8R1O - chains A and D of the 9 polymer chains in the assembly; structure by electron microscopy, 3.19 A resolution.

# Chain A
Molecule: Rrp45
From: Thermochaetoides thermophila DSM 1495
UniProt: G0S755 (G0S755_CHATD); residue numbers follow UniProt; this construct covers 1-293
Amino-acid sequence (293 residues; each row starts with the number of its first residue):
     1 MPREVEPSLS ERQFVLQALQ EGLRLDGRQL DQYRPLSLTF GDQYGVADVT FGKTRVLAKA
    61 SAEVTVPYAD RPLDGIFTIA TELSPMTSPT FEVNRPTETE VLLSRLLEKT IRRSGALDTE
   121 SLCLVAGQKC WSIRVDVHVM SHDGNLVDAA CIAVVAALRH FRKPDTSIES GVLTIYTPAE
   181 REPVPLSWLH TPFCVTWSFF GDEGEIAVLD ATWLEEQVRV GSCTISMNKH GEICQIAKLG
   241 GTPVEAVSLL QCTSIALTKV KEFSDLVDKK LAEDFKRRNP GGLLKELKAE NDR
Unresolved in the structure: 1, 281-293

# Chain D
Molecule: Exoribonuclease phosphorolytic domain-containing protein
From: Thermochaetoides thermophila DSM 1495
UniProt: G0SCD1 (G0SCD1_CHATD); numbering as in UniProt (aligned over 1-258)
Amino-acid sequence (258 residues; each row starts with the number of its first residue):
     1 MTTTTATTAP EAALGVLPRA DGSARYSHAG YTVTASVNGP IEAQRRDEHP YEAHVDVIVR
    61 PAAGVGGTRE RHLESILQSS FAQIILVKSF PRSLIQIVLQ VEESPENEYV NTKLVQASLN
   121 FAVMPALFQT AMLALLSAGV PMRATATATA IALASENGAT KTLIDPSPRQ VELAQSVHVF
   181 AFTSQDELLL AESEGDFTIK EWDAAYETAK NICCRPSPTM DGVQMMAIDD DRLVGPDLRH
   241 FIRSTMEAKV ATDLHWKS
Unresolved in the structure: 1-2, 213-235

# Interface between chain A and chain D
Residue-residue contacts (58; chain A residue first):
  Pro-2(A) / Gln-44(D)
  Asp-42(A) / Thr-3(D)
  Asp-42(A) / Glu-103(D)
  Gln-43(A) / Glu-103(D)
  Gln-43(A) / Ser-104(D)  hydrogen bond (side chain-backbone)
  Gln-43(A) / Glu-106(D)
  Lys-53(A) / Pro-18(D)
  Lys-53(A) / Arg-19(D)
  Arg-55(A) / Val-16(D)
  Arg-55(A) / Leu-17(D)
  Arg-55(A) / Thr-34(D)
  Arg-55(A) / Glu-102(D)  salt bridge
  Leu-57(A) / Glu-102(D)
  Lys-59(A) / Ala-62(D)
  Lys-59(A) / Ala-63(D)
  Ser-61(A) / Leu-114(D)
  Ala-62(A) / Thr-112(D)
  Glu-63(A) / Thr-112(D)
  Glu-63(A) / Leu-114(D)
  Glu-82(A) / Arg-60(D)  hydrogen bond (backbone-side chain)
  Ser-84(A) / Arg-60(D)
  Ser-84(A) / Val-98(D)
  Pro-85(A) / Asn-38(D)
  Pro-85(A) / Ile-58(D)  hydrophobic
  Pro-85(A) / Gln-96(D)
  Pro-85(A) / Val-98(D)  hydrophobic
  Met-86(A) / Leu-17(D)  hydrophobic
  Met-86(A) / Ser-36(D)
  Met-86(A) / Val-98(D)
  Met-86(A) / Gln-100(D)
  Pro-89(A) / Asn-38(D)
  Val-93(A) / Ile-58(D)  hydrophobic
  Arg-134(A) / Leu-114(D)
  Asp-136(A) / Ala-63(D)
  Asp-136(A) / Gly-64(D)  hydrogen bond (side chain-backbone)
  Val-137(A) / Arg-60(D)
  His-138(A) / Arg-60(D)  hydrogen bond
  His-138(A) / Pro-61(D)
  His-138(A) / Ala-62(D)  hydrogen bond (side chain-backbone)
  His-138(A) / Gln-100(D)  hydrogen bond
  Met-140(A) / Leu-17(D)  hydrophobic
  Met-140(A) / Thr-34(D)
  Met-140(A) / Gln-100(D)
  Met-140(A) / Glu-102(D)
  Ser-141(A) / Leu-17(D)
  Ser-141(A) / Pro-18(D)
  His-142(A) / Arg-19(D)  hydrogen bond (backbone-side chain)
  Asp-143(A) / Arg-19(D)  salt bridge
  Ile-175(A) / Asn-111(D)
  Tyr-176(A) / Asn-111(D)
  Thr-177(A) / Glu-108(D)  hydrogen bond (side chain-backbone)
  Thr-177(A) / Tyr-109(D)
  Thr-177(A) / Val-110(D)
  Thr-177(A) / Asn-111(D)
  Pro-178(A) / Glu-106(D)
  Pro-178(A) / Glu-108(D)
  Ala-179(A) / Glu-108(D)  hydrogen bond (backbone-backbone)
  Ala-179(A) / Tyr-109(D)  hydrophobic
Other interface residues (no listed pair), chain A (34 interface residues in all): Leu-83, Glu-92, Arg-95, Pro-164, Trp-213
Other interface residues (no listed pair), chain D (35 interface residues in all): Thr-4, Arg-25, Ile-41, Arg-46, Val-65, Pro-105, Lys-113

# Overview
The interface between chain A and chain D involves 34 residues on one side and 35 on the other; the contacts
include 9 hydrogen bonds and 2 salt bridges. Among the polar pairs are Arg-55(A)/Glu-102(D),
Asp-143(A)/Arg-19(D) and Gln-43(A)/Ser-104(D).
Here chain A is Rrp45 and chain D is Exoribonuclease phosphorolytic domain-containing protein, both from
Thermochaetoides thermophila DSM 1495. Entry 8R1O (Structure of C. thermophilum RNA exosome core) was
determined by electron microscopy.
